PDB entry 4S20 | X-ray diffraction, 4.70 A resolution (low resolution: residue-level contacts below are approximate; hydrogen-bond / salt-bridge calls are withheld) | chains D and L of the 8 polymer chains in the assembly

# Chain D
Protein: DNA-directed RNA polymerase subunit beta'
Organism: Escherichia coli
Notes: EC 2.7.7.6
UniProtKB: K0BCS5 (K0BCS5_ECO1E); residue numbers follow UniProt; this construct covers 1-1407
Sequence (1416 residues; row label = number of the first residue in the row):
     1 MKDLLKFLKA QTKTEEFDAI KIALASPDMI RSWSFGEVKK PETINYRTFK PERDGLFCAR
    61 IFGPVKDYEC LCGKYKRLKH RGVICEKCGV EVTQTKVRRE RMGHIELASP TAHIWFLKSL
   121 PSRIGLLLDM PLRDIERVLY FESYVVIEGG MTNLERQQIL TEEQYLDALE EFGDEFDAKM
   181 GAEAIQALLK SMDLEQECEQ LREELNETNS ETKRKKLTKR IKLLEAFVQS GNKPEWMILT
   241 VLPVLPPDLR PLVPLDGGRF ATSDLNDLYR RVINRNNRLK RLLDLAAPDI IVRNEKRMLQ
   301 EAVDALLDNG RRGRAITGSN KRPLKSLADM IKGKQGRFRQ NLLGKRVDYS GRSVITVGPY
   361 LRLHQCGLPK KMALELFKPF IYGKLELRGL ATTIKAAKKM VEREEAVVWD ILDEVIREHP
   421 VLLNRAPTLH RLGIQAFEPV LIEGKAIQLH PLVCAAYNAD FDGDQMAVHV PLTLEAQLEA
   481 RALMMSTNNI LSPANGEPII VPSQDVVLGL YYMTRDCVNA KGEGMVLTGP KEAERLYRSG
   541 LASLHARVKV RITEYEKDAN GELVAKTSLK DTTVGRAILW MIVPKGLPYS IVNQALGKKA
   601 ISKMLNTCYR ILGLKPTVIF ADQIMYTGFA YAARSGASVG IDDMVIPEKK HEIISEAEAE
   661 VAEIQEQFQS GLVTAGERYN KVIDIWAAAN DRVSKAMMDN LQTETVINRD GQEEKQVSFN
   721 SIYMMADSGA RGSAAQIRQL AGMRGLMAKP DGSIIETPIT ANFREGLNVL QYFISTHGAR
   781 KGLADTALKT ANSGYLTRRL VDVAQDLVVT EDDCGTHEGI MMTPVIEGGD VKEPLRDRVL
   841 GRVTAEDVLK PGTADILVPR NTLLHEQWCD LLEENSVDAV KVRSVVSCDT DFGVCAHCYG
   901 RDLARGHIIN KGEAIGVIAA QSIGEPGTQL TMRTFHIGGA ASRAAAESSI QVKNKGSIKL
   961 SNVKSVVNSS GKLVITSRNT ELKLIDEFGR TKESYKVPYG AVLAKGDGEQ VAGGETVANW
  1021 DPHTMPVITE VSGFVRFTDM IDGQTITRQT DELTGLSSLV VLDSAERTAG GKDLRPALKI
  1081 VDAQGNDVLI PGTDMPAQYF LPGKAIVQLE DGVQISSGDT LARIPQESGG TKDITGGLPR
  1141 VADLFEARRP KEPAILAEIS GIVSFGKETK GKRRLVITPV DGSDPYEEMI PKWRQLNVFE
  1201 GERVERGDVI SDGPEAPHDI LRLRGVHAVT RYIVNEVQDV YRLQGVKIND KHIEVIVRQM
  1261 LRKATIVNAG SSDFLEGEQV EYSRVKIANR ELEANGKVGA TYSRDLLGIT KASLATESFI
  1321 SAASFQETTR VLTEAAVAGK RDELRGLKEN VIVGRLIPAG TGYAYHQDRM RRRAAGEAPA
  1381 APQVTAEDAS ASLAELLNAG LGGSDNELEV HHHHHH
Disordered / not traced: 1-11, 848-858, 931-1135, 1377-1416
Sequence notes: expression tag (1408-1416)
Ion coordination: Zn2+ site 1: Cys72, Cys85; Mg2+: Asp460, Asp462 (shared with 1 residue of chain P); Zn2+ site 2: Cys814, Cys888, Cys895, Cys898

# Chain L
Protein: RNA polymerase-associated protein RapA
Organism: Escherichia coli
Notes: EC 3.6.4.-
UniProtKB: P60240 (RAPA_ECOLI); residues 1-968 here = UniProt positions 1-968
Sequence (974 residues; numbered -5 to 968; the number before each row is that of its first residue; numbers below 1 keep their minus sign (His-5 is residue -5)):
    -5 HHHHHHMPFT LGQRWISDTE SELGLGTVVA VDARTVTLLF PSTGENRLYA RSDSPVTRVM
    55 FNPGDTITSH DGWQMQVEEV KEENGLLTYI GTRLDTEESG VALREVFLDS KLVFSKPQDR
   115 LFAGQIDRMD RFALRYRARK YSSEQFRMPY SGLRGQRTSL IPHQLNIAHD VGRRHAPRVL
   175 LADEVGLGKT IEAGMILHQQ LLSGAAERVL IIVPETLQHQ WLVEMLRRFN LRFALFDDER
   235 YAEAQHDAYN PFDTEQLVIC SLDFARRSKQ RLEHLCEAEW DLLVVDEAHH LVWSEDAPSR
   295 EYQAIEQLAE HVPGVLLLTA TPEQLGMESH FARLRLLDPN RFHDFAQFVE EQKNYCPVAD
   355 AVAMLLAGNK LSNDELNMLG EMIGEQDIEP LLQAANSDSE DAQSARQELV SMLMDRHGTS
   415 RVLFRNTRNG VKGFPKRELH TIKLPLPTQY QTAIKVSGIM GARKSAEDRA RDMLYPERIY
   475 QEFEGDNATW WNFDPRVEWL MGYLTSHRSQ KVLVICAKAA TALQLEQVLR EREGIRAAVF
   535 HEGMSIIERD RAAAWFAEED TGAQVLLCSE IGSEGRNFQF ASHMVMFDLP FNPDLLEQRI
   595 GRLDRIGQAH DIQIHVPYLE KTAQSVLVRW YHEGLDAFEH TCPTGRTIYD SVYNDLINYL
   655 ASPDQTEGFD DLIKNCREQH EALKAQLEQG RDRLLEIHSN GGEKAQALAE SIEEQDDDTN
   715 LIAFAMNLFD IIGINQDDRG DNMIVLTPSD HMLVPDFPGL SEDGITITFD REVALAREDA
   775 QFITWEHPLI RNGLDLILSG DTGSSTISLL KNKALPVGTL LVELIYVVEA QAPKQLQLNR
   835 FLPPTPVRML LDKNGNNLAA QVEFETFNRQ LNAVNRHTGS KLVNAVQQDV HAILQLGEAQ
   895 IEKSARALID AARNEADEKL SAELSRLEAL RAVNPNIRDD ELTAIESNRQ QVMESLDQAG
   955 WRLDALRLIV VTHQ
Disordered / not traced: -5 to 1, 963-968
Sequence notes: expression tag (-5 to 0); engineered mutation Cys350 (Arg in P60240)
Curated features (UniProtKB/Swiss-Prot):
  - motif: Asp280 to His283 (DEAH box)
  - binding site (ATP): Asp177 to Thr184
  - mutagenesis: Lys183 (K183A: Loss of function. Still interacts with RNAP), Asp280 to Glu281 (Loss of function. Still interacts with RNAP)

# How chain D and chain L interact
Residue-residue contacts - 36 pairs, chain D then chain L:
  Asp67(D) with Asp744(L); His745(L)
  Tyr68(D) with His745(L)
  Lys74(D) with Arg52(L); Glu76(L); Gly79(L)
  Tyr75(D) with Val74(L); Glu76(L)
  Lys76(D) with Leu747(L)
  Arg77(D) with Pro742(L); Ser743(L); Asp744(L); Leu747(L); Val748(L); Phe751(L)
  Leu78(D) with Asp744(L); His745(L); Met746(L); Leu747(L)
  Lys79(D) with Met54(L); Asn56(L)
  His80(D) with Met54(L)
  Val83(D) with Pro57(L)
  Ile84(D) with Glu73(L); Val74(L); Lys75(L)
  Cys85(D) with Lys75(L)
  Glu86(D) with Val74(L); Lys75(L); Glu76(L); Glu77(L)
  Lys87(D) with Glu76(L); Asn78(L)
  Gln94(D) with His745(L)
  Thr392(D) with Arg733(L)
  Thr393(D) with Arg733(L)
Other interface residues (no listed pair), chain D (23 interface residues in all): Lys13, Glu69, Cys72, Arg81, Gly82, Lys395
Other interface residues (no listed pair), chain L (26 interface residues in all): Gln7, Gly727, Asp732, Pro749, Arg870, His871

# In short
23 residues of chain D and 26 residues of chain L are in contact. The Zn2+ site 1 is built by Cys72(D) and
Cys85(D). Asp460(D) and Asp462(D) coordinate Mg2+. From UniProt: 8 ATP-binding residues and 3 mutagenesis
sites on chain L.
Here chain D is DNA-directed RNA polymerase subunit beta' and chain L is RNA polymerase-associated protein
RapA, both from Escherichia coli. Entry 4S20 (Structural basis for transcription reactivation by RapA) was
determined by X-ray diffraction.
